PDB entry 3UJE | X-ray diffraction, 1.55 A resolution | chains A and B

# Chain A (and B)
Molecule: Gamma-enolase
From: Homo sapiens
Notes: EC 4.2.1.11; chain B of this document is another copy of the same molecule, construct and numbering; everything in this record applies to it too
UniProtKB: P09104 (ENOG_HUMAN); residues 1-433 here correspond to UniProt positions 2-434 (UniProt number = residue number + 1)
Chain sequence (443 residues; row label = number of the first residue in the row):
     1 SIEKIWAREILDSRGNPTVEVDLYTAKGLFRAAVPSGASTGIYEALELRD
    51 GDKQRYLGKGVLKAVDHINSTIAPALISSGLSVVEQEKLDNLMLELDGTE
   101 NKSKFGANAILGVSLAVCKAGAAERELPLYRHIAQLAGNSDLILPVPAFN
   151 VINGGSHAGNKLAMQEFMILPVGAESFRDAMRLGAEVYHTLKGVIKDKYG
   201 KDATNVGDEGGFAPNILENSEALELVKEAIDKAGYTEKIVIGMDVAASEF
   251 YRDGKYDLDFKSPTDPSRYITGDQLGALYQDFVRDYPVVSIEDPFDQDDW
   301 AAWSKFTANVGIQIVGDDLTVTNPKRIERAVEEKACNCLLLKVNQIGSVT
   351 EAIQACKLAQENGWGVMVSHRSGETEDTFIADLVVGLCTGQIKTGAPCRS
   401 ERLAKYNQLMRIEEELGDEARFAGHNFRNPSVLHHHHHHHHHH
Not modelled in the structure: 434-443 (chain B: 433-443)
Sequence notes: expression tag (434-443)
Metal / ion sites: Mg2+ site 1: Ser39 (together with 2-phosphoglyceric acid); Mg2+ site 2: Asp244, Glu292, Asp317 (together with 2-phosphoglyceric acid)
Residues lining bound ligands: 2-phosphoglyceric acid (2PG): Gly37, Ala38, Ser39, Thr40, His157, Gln165, Glu166, Glu209, Asp244, Glu292, Asp317, Leu340, Lys342, Ser369, His370, Arg371, Ser372, Lys393
UniProt features mapped onto this chain:
  - active site: Glu209 (Proton donor), Lys342 (Proton acceptor)
  - binding site (Mg(2+)): Ser39, Asp244, Glu292, Asp317
  - binding site (substrate): His157, Glu166, Glu292, Asp317, Ser369 to Ser372, Lys393
  - modified residue: Ser1 (N-acetylserine), Lys4 (N6-acetyllysine), Thr25 (Phosphothreonine), Tyr43 (Phosphotyrosine), Lys59 (N6-acetyllysine), Lys63 (N6-acetyllysine), Lys88 (N6-acetyllysine), Lys192 (N6-acetyllysine), Lys196 (N6-acetyllysine), Lys198 (N6-acetyllysine), Lys201 (N6-acetyllysine), Lys227 (N6-acetyllysine), Lys232 (N6-(2-hydroxyisobutyryl)lysine), Lys255 (N6-acetyllysine), Ser262 (Phosphoserine), Tyr286 (Phosphotyrosine), Ser290 (Phosphoserine), Lys334 (N6-acetyllysine), Lys342 (N6-acetyllysine), Lys405 (N6-acetyllysine)
  - cross-link: Lys201 (Glycyl lysine isopeptide (Lys-Gly) (interchain with G-Cter in SUMO2))
From the paper describing this entry:
  - catalytic residues: His157, Glu166, Glu209, Lys342, His370 (citing earlier work)

# Interface between chain A and chain B
Residue-residue contacts (97; chain A residue first):
  Trp6(A) with Glu414(B), hydrogen bond
  Arg8(A) with Arg411(B); Glu414(B), salt bridge
  Ile10(A) with Asn407(B)
  Leu11(A) with Met181(B), hydrophobic; Leu403(B), hydrophobic; Asn407(B), hydrogen bond (backbone-side chain)
  Asp12(A) with Leu403(B)
  Ser13(A) with Cys398(B); Arg399(B), hydrogen bond (backbone-backbone); Ser400(B)
  Arg14(A) with His189(B); Pro397(B)
  Gly15(A) with Ala185(B); His189(B), hydrogen bond (backbone-side chain); Pro397(B), hydrogen bond (backbone-backbone)
  Asn16(A) with His189(B), hydrogen bond
  Glu20(A) with Arg411(B), salt bridge
  Arg31(A) with Arg411(B)
  Gln54(A) with Arg182(B); Glu186(B)
  Arg55(A) with Arg182(B); Glu186(B)
  Tyr56(A) with Met181(B); Arg182(B), hydrogen bond (side chain-backbone); Ala185(B), hydrophobic; Glu186(B), hydrogen bond (backbone-side chain)
  Ala158(A) with Asn205(B)
  Gly159(A) with Lys201(B); Asp202(B); Thr204(B); Asn205(B), hydrogen bond (backbone-side chain)
  Asn160(A) with Lys201(B); Asp202(B)
  Lys161(A) with Lys201(B)
  Arg178(A) with Glu9(B), salt bridge; Arg55(B); Leu62(B)
  Met181(A) with Leu11(B), hydrophobic; Tyr56(B)
  Arg182(A) with Gln54(B), hydrogen bond (side chain-backbone); Arg55(B); Tyr56(B), hydrogen bond (backbone-side chain)
  Ala185(A) with Gly15(B); Tyr56(B), hydrophobic
  Glu186(A) with Gln54(B); Arg55(B); Tyr56(B), hydrogen bond (side chain-backbone)
  His189(A) with Arg14(B), hydrogen bond (side chain-backbone); Gly15(B); Asn16(B), hydrogen bond; Leu57(B)
  Lys201(A) with Gly159(B)
  Asp202(A) with Gly159(B)
  Asn205(A) with Gly159(B), hydrogen bond (side chain-backbone); Asn205(B); Val206(B); Ala213(B)
  Val206(A) with Asn205(B); Val206(B), hydrogen bond (backbone-backbone); Arg399(B)
  Ala213(A) with Asn205(B)
  Asn215(A) with Asp202(B)
  Lys261(A) with Lys201(B), hydrogen bond (backbone-side chain)
  Glu374(A) with Ser400(B)
  Thr375(A) with Ser400(B)
  Glu376(A) with Ala404(B); Asn407(B), hydrogen bond; Arg411(B), salt bridge
  Pro397(A) with Arg14(B); Gly15(B), hydrogen bond (backbone-backbone)
  Cys398(A) with Ser13(B); Arg399(B)
  Arg399(A) with Ser13(B), hydrogen bond (backbone-backbone); Val206(B); Cys398(B); Arg399(B); Glu401(B)
  Ser400(A) with Ser13(B); Glu374(B); Thr375(B); Glu401(B), hydrogen bond (backbone-side chain)
  Glu401(A) with Arg399(B); Ser400(B), hydrogen bond (side chain-backbone)
  Leu403(A) with Leu11(B), hydrophobic; Asp12(B)
  Ala404(A) with Glu376(B)
  Asn407(A) with Ile10(B); Leu11(B), hydrogen bond (side chain-backbone); Glu376(B), hydrogen bond
  Arg411(A) with Arg8(B); Glu20(B), salt bridge; Arg31(B); Glu376(B), salt bridge
  Glu414(A) with Trp6(B), hydrogen bond; Arg8(B), salt bridge
  Glu415(A) with Arg8(B), salt bridge
Other interface residues (no listed pair), chain A (49 interface residues in all): Glu9, Tyr188, Ser262, Met410
Other interface residues (no listed pair), chain B (45 interface residues in all): Tyr188, Gly207, Met410

# In short
49 residues of chain A face 45 of chain B across their interface, with 25 hydrogen bonds and 8 salt bridges.
Among the polar pairs are Arg8(A)-Glu414(B), Glu20(A)-Arg411(B) and Arg178(A)-Glu9(B). Bound to chain A:
2-phosphoglyceric acid. From the paper: catalytic residues His157(A), Glu166(A) and Glu209(A) among others.
Both chains are Gamma-enolase (Homo sapiens). Entry 3UJE (Asymmetric complex of human neuron specific
enolase-3-PGA/PEP) was determined by X-ray diffraction together with 3UCC, 3UCD, 3UJF, 3UJR and 3UJS from the
same study.
